3PI9 - chains A and D of the 4 polymer chains in the assembly; structure by X-ray diffraction, 2.90 A resolution.

# Chain A
Molecule: Hemoglobin subunit alpha
Source organism: Bos taurus
UniProt: P01966 (HBA_BOVIN); residues 1-141 here correspond to UniProt positions 2-142 (UniProt number = residue number + 1)
Sequence (141 residues; each row starts with the number of its first residue):
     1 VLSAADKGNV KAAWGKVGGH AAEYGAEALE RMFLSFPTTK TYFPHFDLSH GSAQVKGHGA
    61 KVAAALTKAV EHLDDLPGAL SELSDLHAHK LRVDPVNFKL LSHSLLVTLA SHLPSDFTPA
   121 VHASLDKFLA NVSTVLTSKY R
Ion coordination: heme Fe near His87 (its only coordinating residue here)
Ligand contacts:
  - carbon monoxide (CMO): Leu29, Phe43, His58, Val62, His87
  - heme (HEM): Met32, Thr39, Tyr42, Phe43, His45, Phe46, His58, Lys61, Val62, Ala65, Leu66, Leu83, Leu86, His87, Leu91, Val93, Asn97, Phe98, Leu101, Val132, Leu136
Swiss-Prot annotation at these positions:
  - binding site (O2): His58
  - binding site (heme b): His87
  - modified residue: Ser3 (Phosphoserine), Lys7 (N6-succinyllysine), Lys11 (N6-succinyllysine), Lys16 (N6-acetyllysine), Tyr24 (Phosphotyrosine), Ser35 (Phosphoserine), Lys40 (N6-succinyllysine), Ser49 (Phosphoserine), Ser102 (Phosphoserine), Thr108 (Phosphothreonine), Ser124 (Phosphoserine), Thr134 (Phosphothreonine), Thr137 (Phosphothreonine), Ser138 (Phosphoserine)

# Chain D
Molecule: Hemoglobin subunit beta
Source organism: Bos taurus
UniProt: P02070 (HBB_BOVIN); residues 2-146 here correspond to UniProt positions 1-145 (UniProt number = residue number - 1)
Sequence (145 residues; numbered 2 to 146; the number before each row is that of its first residue):
     2 MLTAEEKAAV TAFWGKVKVD EVGGEALGRL LVVYPWTQRF FESFGDLSTA DAVMNNPKVK
    62 AHGKKVLDSF SNGMKHLDDL KGTFAALSEL HCDKLHVDPE NFKLLGNVLV VVLARNFGKE
   122 FTPVLQADFQ KVVAGVANAL AHRYH
Ion coordination: heme Fe near His92 (its only coordinating residue here)
Ligand contacts:
  - carbon monoxide (CMO): Leu28, Phe42, His63, Val67, His92
  - heme (HEM): Leu31, Thr38, Phe41, Phe42, Ser44, Phe45, His63, Lys66, Val67, Ser70, Phe71, Phe85, Leu88, Leu91, His92, Leu96, Val98, Asn102, Phe103, Leu106, Val137, Leu141
Swiss-Prot annotation at these positions:
  - binding site (heme b): His63, His92
  - modified residue: Thr12 (Phosphothreonine), Ser44 (Phosphoserine), Lys59 (N6-acetyllysine), Lys82 (N6-acetyllysine), Cys93 (S-nitrosocysteine)

# Chain A / chain D interface
Residue-residue contacts (14; chain A residue first):
  Thr38(A) - His97(D)
  Thr41(A) - Arg40(D)
  Tyr42(A) - Arg40(D)
  Leu91(A) - Arg40(D)  hydrogen bond (backbone-side chain)
  Arg92(A) - Pro36(D)  hydrogen bond (side chain-backbone)
  Arg92(A) - Trp37(D)
  Arg92(A) - Gln39(D)  hydrogen bond
  Arg92(A) - Arg40(D)
  Val93(A) - Trp37(D)
  Asp94(A) - Trp37(D)
  Asp94(A) - Asn102(D)  hydrogen bond
  Pro95(A) - Trp37(D)
  Val96(A) - Asp99(D)
  Lys139(A) - Pro36(D)
Other interface residues (no listed pair), chain D (9 interface residues in all): Phe41, Glu101

# In short
Chain A and chain D form an interface of 10 and 9 residues respectively, with 4 hydrogen bonds. Among the
polar pairs are Leu91(A)-Arg40(D), Arg92(A)-Pro36(D) and Arg92(A)-Gln39(D). Ligands of chain A: heme and
carbon monoxide. Bound to chain D: heme and carbon monoxide.
Here chain A is Hemoglobin subunit alpha and chain D is Hemoglobin subunit beta, both from Bos taurus. Entry
3PI9 (Site-specific Glycosylation of Hemoglobin Utilizing Oxime Ligation Chemistry as a Viable Alternative to
PEGylation) was determined by X-ray diffraction.
